7XMC - chains A and D of the 4 polymer chains in the assembly; structure by electron microscopy, 3.09 A resolution.

[Chain A]
Name: Cytochrome bo(3) ubiquinol oxidase subunit 1
Organism: Escherichia coli
Notes: EC 7.1.1.3
UniProt: P0ABI8 (CYOB_ECOLI); residue numbers follow UniProt; this construct covers 1-663
Chain sequence (663 residues; each row starts with the number of its first residue):
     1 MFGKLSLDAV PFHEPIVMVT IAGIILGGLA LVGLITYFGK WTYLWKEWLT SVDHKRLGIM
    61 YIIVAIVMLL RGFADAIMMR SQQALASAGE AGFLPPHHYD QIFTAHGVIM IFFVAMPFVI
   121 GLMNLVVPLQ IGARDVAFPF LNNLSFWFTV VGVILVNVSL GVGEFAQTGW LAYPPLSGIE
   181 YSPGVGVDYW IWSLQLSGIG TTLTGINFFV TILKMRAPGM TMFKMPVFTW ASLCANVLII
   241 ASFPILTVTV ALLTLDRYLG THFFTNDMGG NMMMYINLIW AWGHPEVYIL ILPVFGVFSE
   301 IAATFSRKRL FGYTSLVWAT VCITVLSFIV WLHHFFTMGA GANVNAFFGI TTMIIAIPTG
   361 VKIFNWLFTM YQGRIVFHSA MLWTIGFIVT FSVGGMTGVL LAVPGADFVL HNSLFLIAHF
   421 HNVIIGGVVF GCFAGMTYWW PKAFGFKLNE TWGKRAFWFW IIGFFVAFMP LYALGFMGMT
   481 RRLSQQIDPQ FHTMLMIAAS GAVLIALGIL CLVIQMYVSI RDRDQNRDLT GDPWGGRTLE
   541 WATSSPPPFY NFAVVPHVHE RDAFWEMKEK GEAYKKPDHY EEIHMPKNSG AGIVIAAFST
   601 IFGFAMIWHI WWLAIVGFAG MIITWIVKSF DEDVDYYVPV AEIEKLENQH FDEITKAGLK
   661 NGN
Not modelled in the structure: 1-3, 661-663
Swiss-Prot annotation at these positions:
  - binding site (ubiquinone-8): R71, D75, H98
  - binding site (heme b): H106, W170, H421, R481, R482
  - binding site (Cu(2+)): H284, H333, H334
  - binding site (Fe(II)-heme o): Y288, H411, H419
  - cross-link: H284 to Y288 (1'-histidyl-3'-tyrosine (His-Tyr))
  - mutagenesis: H54 (H54A: 50% quinol oxidase activity), K55 (K55Q: No effect), R71 (R71H: No quinol oxidase activity; R71Q/L: Abolishes quinol oxidase activity), D75 (D75E: Very similar to wild-type; D75H: No quinol oxidase activity, altered binding of a semiquinone intermediate at the QH site; D75N: Abolishes quinol oxidase activity), R80 (R80Q: Abolishes quinol oxidase activity), H98 (H98F: About 1% quinol oxidase activity; H98N: Abolishes enzyme activity), Q101 (Q101N: Reduces quinol oxidase activity by 75%, decreased affinity for ubiquinol-1), I102 (I102W: No quinol oxidase activity), H106 (H106A: 2% quinol oxidase activity, loss of heme b, loss of heme o, loss of Cu(B)), D135 (D135N: Abolishes quinol oxidase activity), Y173 (Y173F: No effect), D188 (D188N: No effect), 15 further mutagenesis entries in UniProt
Ion coordination: heme Fe: H106, H421; Cu ion: H284, H333, H334; heme o Fe near H419 (its only coordinating residue here)
Small-molecule neighbours:
  - heme (HEM): F73, A76, M79, R80, Q83, Y99, F103, T104, H106, G107, M110, I111, A115, G169, W170, L414, I417, F420, H421, I424, I425, V429, W460, F468, R481, R482, A502, I505
  - heme o (HEO): W170, W280, H284, V287, Y288, L290, I291, H333, H334, T352, I355, A356, T359, G360, I363, F364, F391, S392, G395, M396, G398, V399, L401, A402, D407, H411, L416, H419, F420, V423, I424, V428, R481

[Chain D]
Name: Cytochrome bo(3) ubiquinol oxidase subunit 4
Organism: Escherichia coli
UniProt: P0ABJ6 (CYOD_ECOLI); residues 1-109 here = UniProt positions 1-109
Chain sequence (109 residues; row label = number of the first residue in the row):
     1 MSHSTDHSGA SHGSVKTYMT GFILSIILTV IPFWMVMTGA ASPAVILGTI LAMAVVQVLV
    61 HLVCFLHMNT KSDEGWNMTA FVFTVLIIAI LVVGSIWIMW NLNYNMMMH
Not modelled in the structure: 1-13

[Interface between chain A and chain D]
Contacting residue pairs (35; chain A residue first):
  L213(A) - W76(D)  hydrophobic
  K214(A) - D73(D)  salt bridge
  M222(A) - W76(D)  hydrophobic
  V237(A) - F83(D)  hydrophobic
  I245(A) - L91(D)  hydrophobic
  N271(A) - M99(D)
  N271(A) - N103(D)  hydrogen bond
  M273(A) - M99(D)
  M273(A) - L102(D)  hydrophobic
  M273(A) - N103(D)
  M273(A) - M106(D)  hydrophobic
  M274(A) - S95(D)
  M274(A) - M99(D)
  N277(A) - G94(D)
  N277(A) - S95(D)  hydrogen bond
  N277(A) - I98(D)
  F328(A) - I87(D)  hydrophobic
  F328(A) - I90(D)
  I329(A) - I90(D)  hydrophobic
  W331(A) - G94(D)
  W331(A) - I98(D)  hydrophobic
  L332(A) - I98(D)  hydrophobic
  F335(A) - I98(D)  hydrophobic
  M338(A) - L102(D)  hydrophobic
  M338(A) - M106(D)
  G339(A) - N105(D)
  G339(A) - M106(D)
  A340(A) - L102(D)  hydrophobic
  A340(A) - N105(D)
  G341(A) - N105(D)
  V344(A) - W97(D)  hydrophobic
  V344(A) - N101(D)
  F347(A) - W97(D)  hydrophobic
  F348(A) - W97(D)  hydrophobic
  F348(A) - I98(D)  hydrophobic
Other interface residues (no listed pair), chain A (26 interface residues in all): A241, L278, A281, V325, N343

[In short]
26 residues of chain A and 16 residues of chain D are in contact; the contacts include 2 hydrogen bonds and 1
salt bridge. Polar pairs include K214(A)-D73(D), N271(A)-N103(D) and N277(A)-S95(D). Chain A binds heme o and
heme.
Chain A is Cytochrome bo(3) ubiquinol oxidase subunit 1 and chain D is Cytochrome bo(3) ubiquinol oxidase
subunit 4, both from Escherichia coli; the structure, Cryo-EM structure of Cytochrome bo3 from Escherichia
coli, apo structure with DMSO, was determined by electron microscopy (same publication as 7XMD).
